Entry 2Z12 (X-ray diffraction, 1.15 A resolution); this record covers chain A.

== Chain A ==
Molecule: Lysozyme C
Source organism: Gallus gallus
Notes: EC 3.2.1.17
UniProt: P00698 (LYSC_CHICK); residues 1-129 here correspond to UniProt positions 19-147 (UniProt number = residue number + 18)
Chain sequence (129 residues; each row starts with the number of its first residue):
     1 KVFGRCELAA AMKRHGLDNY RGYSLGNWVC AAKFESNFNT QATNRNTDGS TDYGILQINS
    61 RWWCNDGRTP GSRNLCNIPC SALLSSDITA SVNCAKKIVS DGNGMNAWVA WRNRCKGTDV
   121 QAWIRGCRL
Disulfide bonds: Cys6-Cys127, Cys30-Cys115, Cys64-Cys80, Cys76-Cys94
Swiss-Prot annotation at these positions:
  - active site: Glu35, Asp52
  - binding site (substrate): Asp101

== Summary ==
Curated annotation (UniProt) lists active-site residues Glu35 and Asp52 and substrate-binding residue Asp101.
Chain A is Lysozyme C (Gallus gallus); the structure, Structure of the transformed monoclinic lysozyme by
controlled dehydration, was determined by X-ray diffraction together with 2Z18 and 2Z19 from the same study.
